Entry 5AXN (X-ray diffraction, 2.70 A resolution); this record covers chains A and B of the 3 polymer chains in the assembly.

# Chain A (and B)
Protein: tRNA(His)-5'-guanylyltransferase (Thg1) like protein
From: Methanosarcina acetivorans
Notes: chain B of this document is another copy of the same molecule, construct and numbering; everything in this record applies to it too
Amino-acid sequence (251 residues; row label = number of the first residue in the row):
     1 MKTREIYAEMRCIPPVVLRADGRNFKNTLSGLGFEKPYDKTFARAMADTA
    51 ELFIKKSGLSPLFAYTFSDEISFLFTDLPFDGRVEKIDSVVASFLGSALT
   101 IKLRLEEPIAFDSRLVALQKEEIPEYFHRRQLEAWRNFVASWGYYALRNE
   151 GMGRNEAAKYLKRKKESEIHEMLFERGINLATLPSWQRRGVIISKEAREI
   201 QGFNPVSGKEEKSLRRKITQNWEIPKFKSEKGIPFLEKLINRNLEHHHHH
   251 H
Unresolved in the structure: 150-151, 196-215, 242-251 (chain B: 1-2, 242-251)
Metal / ion sites: Mg2+ site 1: Asp21, Asp69 (together with GMP-PNP) (shared with 1 residue of chain P); Mg2+ site 2: Asp21, Gly22, Asp69 (shared with 1 residue of chain P)
Ligand contacts: GMP-PNP (GNP; phosphoaminophosphonic acid-guanylate ester): Arg19, Asp21, Arg114, Arg130, Glu133, Asn137
Reported in the primary citation:
  - catalytic residues: Asp21, Asp69
  - binding site for GMP-PNP: Arg19, Arg83, Lys86, Arg114
  - mutagenesis - F174A/N179A/R188A, N179A: unchanged catalytic activity with the 75-nt RNA strand
  - mutagenesis - F174A/N179A/R188A: decreased catalytic activity on tRNAHisD-1
  - mutagenesis - S213A/R215A, R215A: decreased catalytic activity with the 75-nt RNA strand
  - mutagenesis - R198DEL: abolished binding to tRNAPheD1
  - mutagenesis - R198DEL, G202DEL: decreased catalytic activity

# Interface between chain A and chain B
Pairs across the interface (107):
  Met1(A) - Val116(B)
  Met1(A) - Leu118(B)  hydrophobic
  Met1(A) - Glu122(B)
  Met1(A) - Glu125(B)
  Met1(A) - Tyr126(B)  hydrophobic
  Met1(A) - Arg129(B)
  Arg4(A) - Leu115(B)
  Arg4(A) - Val116(B)
  Arg4(A) - Ala117(B)  hydrogen bond (backbone-backbone)
  Arg4(A) - Leu118(B)
  Arg4(A) - Glu122(B)  salt bridge
  Glu5(A) - Arg19(B)  salt bridge
  Glu5(A) - Arg114(B)  salt bridge
  Glu5(A) - Leu115(B)
  Ile6(A) - Ala117(B)  hydrophobic
  Tyr7(A) - Met10(B)  hydrophobic
  Tyr7(A) - Arg11(B)  hydrogen bond (side chain-backbone)
  Tyr7(A) - Cys12(B)
  Tyr7(A) - Val84(B)  hydrophobic
  Met10(A) - Tyr7(B)  hydrophobic
  Met10(A) - Met10(B)  hydrophobic
  Arg11(A) - Tyr7(B)  hydrogen bond (backbone-side chain)
  Cys12(A) - Tyr7(B)
  Arg19(A) - Glu5(B)  salt bridge
  Arg23(A) - Ser57(B)  hydrogen bond (side chain-backbone)
  Arg23(A) - Val90(B)
  Lys56(A) - Glu107(B)  salt bridge
  Ser57(A) - Arg23(B)  hydrogen bond (backbone-side chain)
  Leu59(A) - Arg23(B)
  Phe80(A) - Arg23(B)
  Arg83(A) - Arg114(B)
  Val84(A) - Tyr7(B)  hydrophobic
  Val84(A) - Glu85(B)
  Glu85(A) - Val84(B)
  Glu85(A) - Asp88(B)
  Glu85(A) - Ser113(B)
  Glu85(A) - Arg114(B)
  Glu85(A) - Leu115(B)  hydrogen bond (side chain-backbone)
  Lys86(A) - Asp112(B)  salt bridge
  Lys86(A) - Arg114(B)
  Asp88(A) - Glu85(B)
  Ser89(A) - Asp88(B)
  Ser89(A) - Ala92(B)
  Ser89(A) - Phe111(B)
  Ser89(A) - Asp112(B)
  Ser89(A) - Ser113(B)  hydrogen bond (side chain-backbone)
  Val90(A) - Arg23(B)
  Val90(A) - Ala110(B)
  Val90(A) - Phe111(B)
  Val90(A) - Asp112(B)
  Ala92(A) - Ser89(B)
  Ala92(A) - Ser93(B)  hydrogen bond (backbone-side chain)
  Ser93(A) - Ala92(B)  hydrogen bond (side chain-backbone)
  Ser93(A) - Ser93(B)
  Ser93(A) - Gly96(B)
  Ser93(A) - Ile109(B)
  Ser93(A) - Ala110(B)
  Ser93(A) - Phe111(B)  hydrogen bond (side chain-backbone)
  Phe94(A) - Pro108(B)  hydrophobic
  Phe94(A) - Ile109(B)
  Phe94(A) - Ala110(B)
  Gly96(A) - Ser93(B)
  Gly96(A) - Ser97(B)
  Ser97(A) - Thr100(B)  hydrogen bond
  Ser97(A) - Pro108(B)
  Ser97(A) - Ile109(B)  hydrogen bond (side chain-backbone)
  Ala98(A) - Pro108(B)
  Thr100(A) - Ser97(B)  hydrogen bond
  Thr100(A) - Ile101(B)
  Ile101(A) - Thr100(B)
  Ile101(A) - Leu105(B)
  Ile101(A) - Glu106(B)
  Ile101(A) - Glu107(B)
  Ile101(A) - Pro108(B)
  Leu105(A) - Ile101(B)
  Glu106(A) - Ile101(B)
  Glu107(A) - Lys56(B)  salt bridge
  Glu107(A) - Ile101(B)
  Pro108(A) - Leu52(B)  hydrophobic
  Pro108(A) - Phe94(B)  hydrophobic
  Pro108(A) - Ser97(B)
  Pro108(A) - Ala98(B)  hydrophobic
  Pro108(A) - Ile101(B)
  Ile109(A) - Ser93(B)
  Ile109(A) - Phe94(B)
  Ile109(A) - Ser97(B)  hydrogen bond (backbone-side chain)
  Ala110(A) - Val90(B)
  Ala110(A) - Ser93(B)
  Ala110(A) - Phe94(B)
  Phe111(A) - Ser89(B)
  Phe111(A) - Val90(B)  hydrogen bond (backbone-backbone)
  Phe111(A) - Ser93(B)  hydrogen bond (backbone-side chain)
  Asp112(A) - Lys86(B)  salt bridge
  Asp112(A) - Ser89(B)
  Asp112(A) - Val90(B)
  Ser113(A) - Glu85(B)
  Ser113(A) - Ser89(B)  hydrogen bond (backbone-side chain)
  Arg114(A) - Glu5(B)  salt bridge
  Arg114(A) - Glu85(B)
  Arg114(A) - Lys86(B)
  Leu115(A) - Arg4(B)
  Leu115(A) - Glu5(B)
  Leu115(A) - Glu85(B)  hydrogen bond (backbone-side chain)
  Val116(A) - Arg4(B)
  Ala117(A) - Arg4(B)  hydrogen bond (backbone-backbone)
  Ala117(A) - Ile6(B)  hydrophobic
  Glu122(A) - Arg4(B)  salt bridge
Interface residues without a listed pair, chain A (46 interface residues in all): Ala8, Leu52, Leu118
Interface residues without a listed pair, chain B (49 interface residues in all): Gly58, Leu59, Phe80, Arg83, Gln119

# In short
46 residues of chain A and 49 residues of chain B are in contact, with 19 hydrogen bonds and 10 salt bridges.
Polar pairs include Arg4(A)-Glu122(B), Glu5(A)-Arg19(B) and Glu5(A)-Arg114(B). The paper reports catalytic
residues Asp21(A) and Asp69(A); S213A/R215A and R215A of chain A reduce catalytic activity with the 75-nt RNA
strand; 6 substitutions were tested in all.
Both chains are tRNA(His)-5'-guanylyltransferase (Thg1) like protein (Methanosarcina acetivorans). Entry 5AXN
(Crystal structure of Thg1 like protein (TLP) with tRNA(Phe) and GDPNP) was determined by X-ray diffraction
(same publication as 5AXK, 5AXL and 5AXM).
